1ZVS - chains A and B of the 3 polymer chains in the assembly; structure by X-ray diffraction, 2.80 A resolution.

# Chain A
Molecule: MHC class I antigen
Source organism: Macaca mulatta
Sequence (278 residues; each row starts with the number of its first residue):
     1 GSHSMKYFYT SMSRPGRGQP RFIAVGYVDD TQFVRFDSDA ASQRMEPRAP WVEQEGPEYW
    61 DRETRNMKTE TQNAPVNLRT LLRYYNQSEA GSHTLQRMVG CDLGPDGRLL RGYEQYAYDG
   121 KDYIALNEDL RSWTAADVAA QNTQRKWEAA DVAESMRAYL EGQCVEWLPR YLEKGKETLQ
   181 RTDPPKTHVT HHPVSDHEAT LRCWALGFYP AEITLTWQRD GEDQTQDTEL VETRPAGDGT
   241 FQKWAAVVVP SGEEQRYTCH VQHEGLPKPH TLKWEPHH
Sequence notes: expression tag (277-278)
Disulfides: C101-C164, C203-C259

# Chain B
Molecule: Beta-2-microglobulin
Source organism: Homo sapiens
UniProt: P61769 (B2MG_HUMAN); residues 1-99 here correspond to UniProt positions 21-119 (UniProt number = residue number + 20)
Sequence (99 residues; numbered 1 to 99; the number before each row is that of its first residue):
     1 IQRTPKIQVY SRHPAENGKS NFLNCYVSGF HPSDIEVDLL KNGERIEKVE HSDLSFSKDW
    61 SFYLLYYTEF TPTEKDEYAC RVNHVTLSQP KIVKWDRDM
UniProt features mapped onto this chain:
  - modified residue: Q2 (Pyrrolidone carboxylic acid)
  - glycosylation: I1 (N-linked (Glc) (glycation) isoleucine), K19 (N-linked (Glc) (glycation) lysine), K41 (N-linked (Glc) (glycation) lysine), K48 (N-linked (Glc) (glycation) lysine), K58 (N-linked (Glc) (glycation) lysine), K91 (N-linked (Glc) (glycation) lysine), K94 (N-linked (Glc) (glycation) lysine)
Disulfides: C25-C80

# Chain A / chain B interface
Pairs across the interface (50; chain A residue first):
  F8(A) - F56(B)  hydrophobic
  Y9(A) - F56(B)
  T10(A) - F56(B)
  T10(A) - F62(B)
  M12(A) - S33(B)  hydrogen bond
  V25(A) - D53(B)
  V25(A) - L54(B)
  Y27(A) - S55(B)
  Y27(A) - Y63(B)
  Q32(A) - D53(B)  hydrogen bond
  R35(A) - D53(B)  salt bridge
  R48(A) - D53(B)  salt bridge
  Q96(A) - F56(B)
  Q96(A) - W60(B)  hydrogen bond (side chain-backbone)
  Q96(A) - F62(B)
  R97(A) - F56(B)
  Q115(A) - W60(B)
  Y116(A) - W60(B)
  A117(A) - W60(B)
  D119(A) - H31(B)
  G120(A) - H31(B)  hydrogen bond (backbone-side chain)
  G120(A) - W60(B)
  D122(A) - W60(B)  hydrogen bond
  H192(A) - D98(B)
  R202(A) - D98(B)
  W204(A) - D98(B)
  W204(A) - M99(B)
  E232(A) - K6(B)
  E232(A) - Q8(B)  hydrogen bond (backbone-side chain)
  E232(A) - Y26(B)
  E232(A) - S28(B)  hydrogen bond
  T233(A) - Y26(B)
  R234(A) - Q8(B)  hydrogen bond
  R234(A) - Y10(B)
  R234(A) - Y26(B)
  R234(A) - M99(B)  hydrogen bond (side chain-backbone)
  P235(A) - Y10(B)  hydrogen bond (backbone-side chain)
  P235(A) - N24(B)
  P235(A) - Y26(B)
  P235(A) - L65(B)  hydrophobic
  A236(A) - R12(B)  hydrogen bond (backbone-side chain)
  A236(A) - N24(B)  hydrogen bond (backbone-side chain)
  G237(A) - R12(B)  hydrogen bond (backbone-side chain)
  G237(A) - L65(B)
  D238(A) - R12(B)
  D238(A) - H13(B)
  Q242(A) - Y10(B)
  Q242(A) - S11(B)  hydrogen bond (side chain-backbone)
  Q242(A) - R12(B)  hydrogen bond (side chain-backbone)
  W244(A) - M99(B)  hydrogen bond (side chain-backbone)
Also at the interface, not in a pair above, chain A (33 interface residues in all): I23, T94, M98, V231
Also at the interface, not in a pair above, chain B (22 interface residues in all): I1

# In short
The interface between chain A and chain B involves 33 residues on one side and 22 on the other; the contacts
include 16 hydrogen bonds and 2 salt bridges. Among the polar pairs are R35(A)-D53(B), R48(A)-D53(B) and
M12(A)-S33(B).
Here chain A is MHC class I antigen (Macaca mulatta) and chain B is Beta-2-microglobulin (Homo sapiens). Entry
1ZVS (Crystal structure of the first class MHC mamu and Tat-Tl8 complex) was determined by X-ray diffraction.
